PDB entry 9FDK | X-ray diffraction, 1.80 A resolution | chains B and D of the 4 polymer chains in the assembly

[Chain B (and D)]
Protein: NADH-quinone oxidoreductase subunit F
Organism: Aquifex aeolicus VF5
Notes: chain D of this document is another copy of the same molecule, construct and numbering; everything in this record applies to it too
UniProtKB: O66841 (NUOF_AQUAE); residues 1-426 here = UniProt positions 1-426
Sequence (434 residues; row label = number of the first residue in the row):
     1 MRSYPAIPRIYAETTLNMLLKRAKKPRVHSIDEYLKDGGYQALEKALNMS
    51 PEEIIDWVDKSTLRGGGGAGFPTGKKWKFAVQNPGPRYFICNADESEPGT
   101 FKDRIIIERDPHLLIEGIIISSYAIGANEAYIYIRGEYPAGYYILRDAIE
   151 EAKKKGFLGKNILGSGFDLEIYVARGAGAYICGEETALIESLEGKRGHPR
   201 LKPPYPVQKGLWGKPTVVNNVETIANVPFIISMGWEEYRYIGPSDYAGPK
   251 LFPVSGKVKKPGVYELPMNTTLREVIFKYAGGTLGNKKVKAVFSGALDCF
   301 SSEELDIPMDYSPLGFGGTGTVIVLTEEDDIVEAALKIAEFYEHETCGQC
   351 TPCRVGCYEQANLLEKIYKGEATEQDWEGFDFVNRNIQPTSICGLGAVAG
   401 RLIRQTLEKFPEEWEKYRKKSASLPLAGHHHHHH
Disordered / not traced: 1, 419-434 (chain D: 1-2, 419-434)
Construct notes: engineered mutation Gly-66 (Arg in O66841); expression tag (427-434)
Bound ions: Na+ site 1 near Glu-53 (its only coordinating residue here); Na+ site 2: Asp-94, Ala-179; Na+ site 3 near Glu-129 (its only coordinating residue here); Na+ site 4 near Glu-236 (its only coordinating residue here); 4Fe-4S cluster Fe: Cys-347, Cys-350, Cys-353, Cys-393
Small-molecule neighbours:
  - FMN (flavin mononucleotide): Gly-65, Gly-66, Gly-67, Gly-68, Ala-69, Phe-71, Lys-76, Asn-92, Asp-94, Glu-95, Ser-96, Tyr-180, Ile-181, Gly-183, Glu-184, Glu-185, Val-218, Asn-219, Asn-220, Thr-223, Gly-394, Leu-395
  - 4Fe-4S cluster (SF4): Ile-181, Pro-199, Thr-346, Cys-347, Gly-348, Gln-349, Cys-350, Cys-353, Ser-391, Ile-392, Cys-393, Leu-395, Gly-396
UniProt features mapped onto this chain:
  - binding site (NAD(+)): Gly-65, Gly-67 to Gly-74
  - binding site (FMN): Gly-176 to Thr-223
  - binding site ([4Fe-4S] cluster): Cys-347, Cys-350, Cys-353, Cys-393

[Interface between chain B and chain D]
Contacting residue pairs (6; chain B residue first):
  Arg-9(B) / Lys-154(D)
  Arg-9(B) / Lys-155(D)  hydrogen bond (side chain-backbone)
  Arg-9(B) / Phe-157(D)
  Arg-9(B) / Leu-163(D)
  Tyr-11(B) / Lys-154(D)
  Arg-27(B) / Lys-160(D)
Also at the interface, not in a pair above, chain B (4 interface residues in all): Pro-26
Also at the interface, not in a pair above, chain D (7 interface residues in all): Lys-153, Gly-156

[Overview]
Chain B and chain D form an interface of 4 and 7 residues respectively; the contacts include 1 hydrogen bond.
The hydrogen-bonded pair is Arg-9(B)/Lys-155(D). Ligands of chain B: 4Fe-4S cluster and flavin mononucleotide.
Chain B and chain D are both NADH-quinone oxidoreductase subunit F (Aquifex aeolicus VF5); the structure,
Crystal Structure of oxidized NuoEF variant R66G(NuoF) from Aquifex aeolicus, was determined by X-ray
diffraction together with 9FDJ, 9FDV, 9FE0, 9FE5, 9FE7, 9FE8 and 6 further entries from the same study.
